8H7Z - chains F and I of the 3 polymer chains in the assembly; structure by electron microscopy, 3.07 A resolution.

[Chain F]
Molecule: BA7535 fab
Organism: Homo sapiens
Notes: antibody fragment or engineered binder
Chain sequence (453 residues; numbered 1 to 453; the number before each row is that of its first residue):
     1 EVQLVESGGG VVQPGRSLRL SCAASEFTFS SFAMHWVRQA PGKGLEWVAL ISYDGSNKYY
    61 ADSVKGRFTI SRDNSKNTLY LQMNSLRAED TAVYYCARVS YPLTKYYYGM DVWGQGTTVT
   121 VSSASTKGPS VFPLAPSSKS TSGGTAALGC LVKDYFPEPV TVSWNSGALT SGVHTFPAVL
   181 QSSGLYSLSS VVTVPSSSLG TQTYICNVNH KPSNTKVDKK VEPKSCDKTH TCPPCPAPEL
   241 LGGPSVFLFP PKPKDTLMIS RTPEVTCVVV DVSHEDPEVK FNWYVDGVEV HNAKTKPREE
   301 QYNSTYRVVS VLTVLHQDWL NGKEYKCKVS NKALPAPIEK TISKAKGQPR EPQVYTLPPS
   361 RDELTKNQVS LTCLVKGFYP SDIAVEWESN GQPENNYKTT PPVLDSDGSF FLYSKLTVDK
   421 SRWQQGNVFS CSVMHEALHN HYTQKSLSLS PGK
Not modelled in the structure: 1, 225-453
Disulfides: C22-C96, C150-C206

[Chain I]
Molecule: BA7535 fab
Organism: Homo sapiens
Notes: antibody fragment or engineered binder
Chain sequence (214 residues; row label = number of the first residue in the row):
     1 EIVMTQSPAF MSATPGDKVN ISCKASQDIA DDMNWYQQKP GEAAIFIIQE ATTLVPGISP
    61 RFSGSGYGTD FTLTINNIES EDAAYYFCLQ HDNFPLTFGG GTKVEIKRTV AAPSVFIFPP
   121 SDEQLKSGTA SVVCLLNNFY PREAKVQWKV DNALQSGNSQ ESVTEQDSKD STYSLSSTLT
   181 LSKADYEKHK VYACEVTHQG LSSPVTKSFN RGEC
Not modelled in the structure: 212-214
Disulfides: C23-C88, C134-C194

[Chain F / chain I interface]
Contacting residue pairs - 50 pairs, chain F then chain I:
  H35(F) with L96(I)
  V37(F) with F98(I), hydrophobic
  L45(F) with F98(I)
  W47(F) with F94(I), hydrophobic; P95(I), hydrophobic; L96(I); F98(I)
  L50(F) with F94(I), hydrophobic
  Y59(F) with F94(I), hydrophobic
  Y95(F) with Q38(I), hydrogen bond
  Y107(F) with Q49(I), hydrogen bond; E50(I); H91(I)
  Y108(F) with H91(I); F94(I), hydrophobic; L96(I)
  M110(F) with Y36(I), hydrogen bond (backbone-side chain); F46(I)
  D111(F) with F46(I)
  W113(F) with Y36(I); A44(I), hydrophobic; F98(I), hydrophobic
  G114(F) with A43(I)
  Q115(F) with G41(I)
  F132(F) with E123(I); Q124(I)
  P133(F) with S121(I), hydrogen bond (backbone-side chain)
  L134(F) with F118(I), hydrophobic; V133(I), hydrophobic
  A135(F) with F118(I)
  K139(F) with F116(I); I117(I); K207(I), hydrogen bond (backbone-side chain); S208(I); F209(I)
  S140(F) with F116(I); F118(I)
  S142(F) with F116(I)
  A147(F) with F116(I), hydrophobic; F118(I)
  K153(F) with T129(I)
  H174(F) with N137(I); S174(I)
  F176(F) with S162(I); S174(I); S176(I)
  P177(F) with S162(I); V163(I)
  L180(F) with Q160(I), hydrogen bond (backbone-side chain)
  V191(F) with L135(I), hydrophobic
Interface residues without a listed pair, chain F (40 interface residues in all): Q39, G44, E46, Y101, P136, S137, T141, T145, L148, L151, V179, K219
Interface residues without a listed pair, chain I (40 interface residues in all): E42, Y85, F87, L89, G100, P119, E161, T164, L175

[Summary]
The chain F/chain I interface involves 40 residues from each chain; the contacts include 6 hydrogen bonds.
Among the polar pairs are Y95(F)-Q38(I), Y107(F)-Q49(I) and M110(F)-Y36(I).
Chain F is BA7535 fab and chain I is BA7535 fab, both from Homo sapiens; the structure, Cryo-EM structure of
SARS-CoV-2 BA.2 RBD in complex with BA7535 fab (local refinement), was determined by electron microscopy
together with 8H7L from the same study.
